1MPA - chains L and P of the 3 polymer chains in the assembly; structure by X-ray diffraction, 2.60 A resolution.

== Chain L ==
Molecule: MN12H2 IGG2A-kappa
Organism: Mus musculus
Notes: fragment: fab fragment
Sequence (219 residues; row label = number of the first residue in the row):
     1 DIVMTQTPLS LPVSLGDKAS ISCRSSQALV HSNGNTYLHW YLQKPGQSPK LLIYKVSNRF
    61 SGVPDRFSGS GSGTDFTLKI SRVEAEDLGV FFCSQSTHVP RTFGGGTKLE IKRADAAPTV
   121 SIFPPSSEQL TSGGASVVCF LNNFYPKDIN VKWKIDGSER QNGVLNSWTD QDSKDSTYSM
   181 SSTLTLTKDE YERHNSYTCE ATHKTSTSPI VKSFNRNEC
Differences from the reference sequence: conflict Ile2 (Val in PC4203), Val3 (Leu in PC4203), Lys18 (Gln in PC4203), Ala28 (Ser in PC4203), Leu29 (Ile in PC4203), Ser32 (Thr in PC4203), His39 (Glu in PC4203), Phe91 (Tyr in PC4203), Phe92 (Tyr in PC4203), Ser94 (Phe in PC4203), Ser96 (Gly in PC4203), Thr97 (Ser in PC4203)
Disulfide bonds: Cys23-Cys93, Cys139-Cys199
Ion coordination: Cd2+ near His98 (its only coordinating residue here)

== Chain P ==
Molecule: Pora P1.16 peptide fluorescein conjugate
Notes: fragment: apex of extracellular loop 4 (vr2) of pora, residues 180 - 187
Sequence (9 residues; numbered 1 to 9; the number before each row is that of its first residue):
     1 TKDTNNNLC
Modified / non-standard residues: Thr1 (n-methylcarbonylthreonine; THC); Cys9 (5-[2-(2-amino-2-carbamoyl-ethylsulfanyl)-acetylamino]-2-(3,6-dihydroxy-9,9a-dihydro-3H-xanthen-9-yl)-benzoic acid; CYF)

== How chain L and chain P interact ==
Residue-residue contacts (12; chain L residue first):
  His31(L) with Asp3(P), salt bridge; Leu8(P)
  Asn33(L) with Asn7(P); Leu8(P), hydrogen bond (side chain-backbone)
  Tyr37(L) with Asn7(P), hydrogen bond
  Ser96(L) with Asn5(P), hydrogen bond (backbone-side chain); Asn7(P), hydrogen bond (backbone-side chain)
  His98(L) with Asn5(P), hydrogen bond (backbone-side chain)
  Val99(L) with Thr4(P); Asn5(P); Cys9(P)
  Arg101(L) with Asn5(P)
Interface residues without a listed pair, chain L (9 interface residues in all): Ser32, Thr97

== Summary ==
9 residues of chain L and 6 residues of chain P are in contact; the contacts include 5 hydrogen bonds and 1
salt bridge. Polar contacts include His31(L)-Asp3(P), Asn33(L)-Leu8(P) and Tyr37(L)-Asn7(P).
Chain L is MN12H2 IGG2A-kappa (Mus musculus) and chain P is Pora P1.16 peptide fluorescein conjugate; the
structure, Bactericidal antibody against neisseria meningitidis, was determined by X-ray diffraction,
deposited together with 2MPA.
